2GMT - chains B and C of the 3 polymer chains in the assembly; structure by X-ray diffraction, 1.80 A resolution.

[Chain B]
Name: Gamma-chymotrypsin
Notes: EC 3.4.21.1
UniProt: P00766 (CTRA_BOVIN); residue numbers follow UniProt; this construct covers 16-146
Sequence (131 residues; each row starts with the number of its first residue):
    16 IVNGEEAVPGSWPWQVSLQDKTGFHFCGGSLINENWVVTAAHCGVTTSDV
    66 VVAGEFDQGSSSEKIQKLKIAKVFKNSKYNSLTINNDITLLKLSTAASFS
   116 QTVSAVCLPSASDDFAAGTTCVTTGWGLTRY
Cystine bridges: Cys42-Cys58
Covalently attached groups: (2S) N-acetyl-L-alanyl-alphal-phenylalanyl-chloroethylketone (HIN) linked to His57
Residues lining bound ligands: HIN ((2S) N-acetyl-L-alanyl-alphal-phenylalanyl-chloroethylketone): Cys42, Cys58, Ser96, Leu97, Thr98, Ile99

[Chain C]
Name: Gamma-chymotrypsin
Notes: EC 3.4.21.1
UniProt: P00766 (CTRA_BOVIN); residues 149-245 here = UniProt positions 149-245
Sequence (97 residues; numbered 149 to 245; the number before each row is that of its first residue):
   149 ANTPDRLQQASLPLLSNTNCKKYWGTKIKDAMICAGASGVSSCMGDSGGP
   199 LVCKKNGAWTLVGIVSWGSSTCSTSTPGVYARVTALVNWVQQTLAAN
Not modelled in the structure: 149-150
Cystine bridges: Cys168-Cys182, Cys191-Cys220
Residues lining bound ligands: HIN ((2S) N-acetyl-L-alanyl-alphal-phenylalanyl-chloroethylketone): Ser190, Cys191, Met192, Ser195, Ser214, Trp215, Gly216, Ser217, Cys220

[Chain B / chain C interface]
Contacting residue pairs - 141 pairs, chain B then chain C:
  Ile16(B) - Gln156(C)
  Ile16(B) - Gln157(C)
  Ile16(B) - Ala158(C)  hydrophobic
  Ile16(B) - Ser189(C)
  Ile16(B) - Asp194(C)  hydrogen bond (backbone-side chain)
  Val17(B) - Val188(C)
  Val17(B) - Ser189(C)  hydrogen bond (backbone-backbone)
  Asn18(B) - Gly187(C)  hydrogen bond (side chain-backbone)
  Asn18(B) - Val188(C)
  Asn18(B) - Thr222(C)
  Gly19(B) - Gln156(C)
  Gly19(B) - Gln157(C)
  Glu20(B) - Gln156(C)
  Glu20(B) - Gln157(C)  hydrogen bond
  Glu21(B) - Arg154(C)  salt bridge
  Glu21(B) - Leu155(C)
  Glu21(B) - Gln156(C)
  Ala22(B) - Leu155(C)  hydrogen bond (backbone-backbone)
  Ala22(B) - Gln157(C)
  Trp27(B) - Gln157(C)  hydrogen bond
  Trp27(B) - Trp207(C)
  Trp29(B) - Trp207(C)  hydrophobic
  Gln30(B) - Pro198(C)
  His40(B) - Gly193(C)  hydrogen bond (side chain-backbone)
  Cys42(B) - Gly193(C)
  Cys42(B) - Ser195(C)  hydrogen bond (side chain-backbone)
  Gly43(B) - Ser195(C)  hydrogen bond (backbone-backbone)
  Gly43(B) - Gly196(C)
  Gly43(B) - Gly197(C)  hydrogen bond (backbone-backbone)
  Gly44(B) - Gly196(C)  hydrogen bond (backbone-backbone)
  Gly44(B) - Gly197(C)
  Ser45(B) - Pro198(C)
  Asn48(B) - Leu242(C)
  Trp51(B) - Leu242(C)
  Trp51(B) - Asn245(C)
  Val53(B) - Gly196(C)
  Val53(B) - Leu209(C)  hydrophobic
  Thr54(B) - Gly196(C)  hydrogen bond (side chain-backbone)
  Ala55(B) - Gly196(C)
  Ala55(B) - Ile212(C)
  Ala55(B) - Val213(C)
  His57(B) - Ser195(C)
  His57(B) - Ser214(C)
  Cys58(B) - Ser195(C)  hydrogen bond (side chain-backbone)
  Phe71(B) - Asp153(C)
  Phe71(B) - Arg154(C)
  Phe71(B) - Leu155(C)  hydrogen bond (backbone-backbone)
  Asp72(B) - Asp153(C)
  Asp72(B) - Arg154(C)
  Gln73(B) - Asp153(C)  hydrogen bond (backbone-backbone)
  Phe89(B) - Trp237(C)
  Phe89(B) - Thr241(C)
  Phe89(B) - Asn245(C)
  Lys90(B) - Trp237(C)
  Asn91(B) - Trp237(C)
  Thr98(B) - Met180(C)
  Ile99(B) - Met180(C)
  Ile99(B) - Ser214(C)
  Ile99(B) - Trp215(C)
  Asn100(B) - Lys177(C)
  Asn100(B) - Ala179(C)
  Asn100(B) - Met180(C)
  Asn101(B) - Ala179(C)
  Asn101(B) - Leu234(C)
  Asp102(B) - Ser214(C)  hydrogen bond
  Asp102(B) - Ala229(C)
  Ile103(B) - Ile212(C)  hydrophobic
  Ile103(B) - Leu234(C)  hydrophobic
  Ile103(B) - Trp237(C)  hydrophobic
  Ile103(B) - Val238(C)  hydrophobic
  Leu105(B) - Trp237(C)  hydrophobic
  Leu105(B) - Thr241(C)
  Lys107(B) - Asn245(C)
  Val121(B) - Val200(C)  hydrophobic
  Val121(B) - Trp207(C)
  Val121(B) - Leu209(C)  hydrophobic
  Cys122(B) - Trp207(C)  hydrogen bond (backbone-backbone)
  Cys122(B) - Thr208(C)
  Cys122(B) - Leu209(C)  hydrogen bond (backbone-backbone)
  Leu123(B) - Val231(C)  hydrophobic
  Pro124(B) - Leu209(C)
  Pro124(B) - Val231(C)
  Pro124(B) - Val235(C)
  Ser125(B) - Thr232(C)  hydrogen bond (backbone-side chain)
  Ser125(B) - Val235(C)
  Ala126(B) - Thr232(C)  hydrogen bond (backbone-side chain)
  Ala126(B) - Val235(C)
  Ala126(B) - Asn236(C)
  Asp128(B) - Thr232(C)  hydrogen bond (backbone-side chain)
  Asp129(B) - Lys203(C)
  Phe130(B) - Lys203(C)
  Phe130(B) - Thr208(C)
  Phe130(B) - Val210(C)  hydrophobic
  Ala132(B) - Leu162(C)
  Ala132(B) - Leu163(C)
  Ala132(B) - Ser164(C)
  Gly133(B) - Leu162(C)  hydrogen bond (backbone-backbone)
  Thr134(B) - Leu160(C)
  Thr134(B) - Pro161(C)
  Thr134(B) - Leu162(C)  hydrogen bond (backbone-backbone)
  Thr135(B) - Leu160(C)
  Cys136(B) - Ala158(C)
  Cys136(B) - Ser159(C)
  Cys136(B) - Leu160(C)  hydrogen bond (backbone-backbone)
  Cys136(B) - Leu162(C)  hydrophobic
  Cys136(B) - Leu199(C)  hydrophobic
  Cys136(B) - Val200(C)
  Cys136(B) - Cys201(C)  disulfide
  Val137(B) - Ala158(C)
  Val137(B) - Pro198(C)
  Val137(B) - Leu199(C)
  Val137(B) - Val200(C)  hydrogen bond (backbone-backbone)
  Val137(B) - Trp207(C)  hydrophobic
  Thr138(B) - Gln157(C)
  Thr138(B) - Ala158(C)  hydrogen bond (backbone-backbone)
  Thr138(B) - Ser190(C)
  Thr138(B) - Pro198(C)  hydrogen bond (side chain-backbone)
  Thr138(B) - Val213(C)
  Thr139(B) - Gln156(C)
  Thr139(B) - Gln157(C)
  Thr139(B) - Pro198(C)
  Gly140(B) - Leu155(C)
  Gly140(B) - Gln156(C)  hydrogen bond (backbone-backbone)
  Gly140(B) - Asp194(C)
  Trp141(B) - Thr151(C)
  Trp141(B) - Pro152(C)
  Trp141(B) - Asp153(C)  hydrogen bond (side chain-backbone)
  Trp141(B) - Arg154(C)
  Trp141(B) - Leu155(C)
  Trp141(B) - Asp194(C)
  Gly142(B) - Pro152(C)
  Gly142(B) - Met192(C)
  Gly142(B) - Gly193(C)
  Gly142(B) - Asp194(C)  hydrogen bond (backbone-side chain)
  Leu143(B) - Cys191(C)
  Leu143(B) - Met192(C)  hydrogen bond (backbone-backbone)
  Thr144(B) - Pro152(C)
  Thr144(B) - Gln156(C)
  Tyr146(B) - Met192(C)  hydrophobic
  Tyr146(B) - Ser218(C)
  Tyr146(B) - Thr219(C)
Other interface residues (no listed pair), chain B (66 interface residues in all): Phe41, Ile47, Gly74, Ser92, Thr104, Ser127, Ala131
Other interface residues (no listed pair), chain C (59 interface residues in all): Ala206, Cys220, Tyr228, Gln239
Cross-chain cystine bridges: Cys136(B)-Cys201(C)

[In short]
The interface between chain B and chain C involves 66 residues on one side and 59 on the other, with 1
disulfide bond, 31 hydrogen bonds and 1 salt bridge. Among the polar pairs are Glu21(B)-Arg154(C),
Ile16(B)-Asp194(C) and Asn18(B)-Gly187(C). Ligands of chain C: compound HIN.
Here chain B is Gamma-chymotrypsin and chain C is Gamma-chymotrypsin. Entry 2GMT (Three-dimensional structure
of chymotrypsin inactivated with (2S) N-acetyl-L-alanyl-L-phenylalanyl-chloroethyl ketone: implications for
the mechanism of inactivation of ...) was determined by X-ray diffraction.
